4RHU - chains B and C of the 4 polymer chains in the assembly; structure by X-ray diffraction, 2.57 A resolution.

# Chain B (and C)
Molecule: Hypoxanthine-guanine phosphoribosyltransferase Hpt
Organism: Mycobacterium tuberculosis
Notes: chain C of this document is another copy of the same molecule, construct and numbering; everything in this record applies to it too
UniProtKB: I6YCM5 (I6YCM5_MYCTU); residues 2-202 here correspond to UniProt positions 16-216 (UniProt number = residue number + 14)
Chain sequence (201 residues; row label = number of the first residue in the row):
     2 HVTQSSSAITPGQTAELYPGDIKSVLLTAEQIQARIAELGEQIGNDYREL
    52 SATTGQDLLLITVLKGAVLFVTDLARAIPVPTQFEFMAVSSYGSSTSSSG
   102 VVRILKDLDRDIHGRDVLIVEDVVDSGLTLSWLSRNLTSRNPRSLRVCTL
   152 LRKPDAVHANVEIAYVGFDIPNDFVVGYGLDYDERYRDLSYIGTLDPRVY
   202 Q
Unresolved in the structure: 2-15, 94-100, 159-160 (chain C: 2-17, 94-100, 200-202)
Metal / ion sites: Mg2+ site 1: Glu122, Asp123; Mg2+ site 2: Asp182 (together with 3QE)
Small-molecule neighbours: 3QE ({[(2R)-3-(2-amino-6-oxo-1,6-dihydro-9H-purin-9-yl)propane-1,2-diyl]bis(oxyethane-2,1-diyl)}bis(phosphonic acid)): Leu65, Lys66, Gly67, Asp123, Val124, Val125, Asp126, Ser127, Gly128, Leu129, Thr130, Lys154, Asp174, Phe175, Val176, Val177, Leu181, Asp182, Arg188

# Interface between chain B and chain C
Contacting residue pairs (24; chain B residue first):
  Tyr93(B) - Asp108(C)
  Tyr93(B) - Leu109(C)  hydrogen bond (side chain-backbone)
  Tyr93(B) - Asp110(C)
  Tyr93(B) - Arg111(C)
  Tyr93(B) - Asp112(C)
  Tyr93(B) - Arg141(C)  hydrogen bond
  Val102(B) - Asp112(C)
  Arg104(B) - Asp108(C)
  Arg104(B) - Leu109(C)  hydrogen bond (side chain-backbone)
  Arg104(B) - Asp110(C)  salt bridge
  Ile105(B) - Asp108(C)  hydrogen bond (backbone-side chain)
  Asp108(B) - Tyr93(C)  hydrogen bond
  Asp108(B) - Arg104(C)
  Asp108(B) - Ile105(C)  hydrogen bond (side chain-backbone)
  Leu109(B) - Tyr93(C)  hydrogen bond (backbone-side chain)
  Leu109(B) - Arg104(C)  hydrogen bond (backbone-side chain)
  Asp110(B) - Tyr93(C)
  Asp110(B) - Arg104(C)  salt bridge
  Arg111(B) - Tyr93(C)
  Asp112(B) - Tyr93(C)
  Asp112(B) - Val102(C)
  Arg136(B) - Ser140(C)  hydrogen bond
  Ser140(B) - Arg136(C)  hydrogen bond
  Arg141(B) - Tyr93(C)  hydrogen bond
Interface residues without a listed pair, chain B (15 interface residues in all): Val103, Leu106, Asn137
Interface residues without a listed pair, chain C (16 interface residues in all): Val103, Leu106, Lys107, Asn137

# Summary
The interface between chain B and chain C involves 15 residues on one side and 16 on the other, with 11
hydrogen bonds and 2 salt bridges. Polar pairs include Arg104(B)-Asp110(C), Tyr93(B)-Leu109(C) and
Tyr93(B)-Arg141(C). Chain B binds compound 3QE.
Both chains are Hypoxanthine-guanine phosphoribosyltransferase Hpt (Mycobacterium tuberculosis). Entry 4RHU
(Crystal structures of Mycobacterium tuberculosis 6-oxopurine phosphoribosyltransferase which is a potential
target for drug development against ...) was determined by X-ray diffraction together with 4RHT, 4RHX and 4RHY
from the same study.
